Entry 6M17 (electron microscopy, 2.90 A resolution); this record covers chains B and E of the 6 polymer chains in the assembly.

Chain B:
Molecule: Angiotensin-converting enzyme 2
From: Homo sapiens
Notes: EC 3.4.17.23, 3.4.17.-
UniProtKB: Q9BYF1 (ACE2_HUMAN); the construct has insertions or renumbered stretches relative to UniProt, so the offset changes along the chain: -6 to 9 = UniProt 2-17; 18-805 = UniProt 18-805
Sequence (814 residues; row label = number of the first residue in the row; numbers below 1 keep their minus sign (Met-8 is residue -8)):
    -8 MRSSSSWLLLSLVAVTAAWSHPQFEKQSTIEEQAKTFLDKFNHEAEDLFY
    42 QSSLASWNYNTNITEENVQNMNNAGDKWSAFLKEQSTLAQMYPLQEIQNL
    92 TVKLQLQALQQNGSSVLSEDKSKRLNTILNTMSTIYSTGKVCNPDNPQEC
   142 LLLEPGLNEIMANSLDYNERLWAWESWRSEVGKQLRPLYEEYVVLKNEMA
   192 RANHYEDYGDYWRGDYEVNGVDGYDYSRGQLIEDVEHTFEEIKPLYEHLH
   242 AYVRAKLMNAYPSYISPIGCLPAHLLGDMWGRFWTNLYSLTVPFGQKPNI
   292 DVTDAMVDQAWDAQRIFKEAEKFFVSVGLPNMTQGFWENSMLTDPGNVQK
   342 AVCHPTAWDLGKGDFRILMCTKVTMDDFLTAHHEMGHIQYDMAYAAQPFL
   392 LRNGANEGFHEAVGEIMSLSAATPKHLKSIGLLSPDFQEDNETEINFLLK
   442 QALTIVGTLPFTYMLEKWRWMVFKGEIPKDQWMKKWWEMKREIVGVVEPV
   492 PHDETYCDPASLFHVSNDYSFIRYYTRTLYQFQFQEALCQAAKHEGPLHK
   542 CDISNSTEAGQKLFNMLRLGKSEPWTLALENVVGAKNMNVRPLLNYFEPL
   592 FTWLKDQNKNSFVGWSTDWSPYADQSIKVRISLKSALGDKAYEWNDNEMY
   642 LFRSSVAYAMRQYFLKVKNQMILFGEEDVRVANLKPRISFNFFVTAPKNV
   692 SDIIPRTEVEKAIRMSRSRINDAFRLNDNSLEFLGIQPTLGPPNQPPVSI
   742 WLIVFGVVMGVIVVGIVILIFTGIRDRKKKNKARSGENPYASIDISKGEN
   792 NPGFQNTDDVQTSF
Unresolved in the structure: -8 to 20, 769-805
Differences from the reference sequence: initiating methionine (-8); expression tag (-7); insertion (10-17)
Swiss-Prot annotation at these positions:
  - region: Asp30 to Tyr41 (Interaction with SARS-CoV spike glycoprotein), Met82 to Pro84 (Interaction with SARS-CoV spike glycoprotein), Lys353 to Arg357 (Interaction with SARS-CoV spike glycoprotein), Arg652 to Lys659 (Essential for cleavage by ADAM17), Arg697 to Arg716 (Essential for cleavage by TMPRSS11D and TMPRSS2)
  - motif: Glu778 to Ile786 (LIR), Tyr781 to Asp785 (SH2-binding), Tyr781 to Ile784 (Endocytic sorting signal), Asn792 to Phe795 (PTB), Thr803 to Phe805 (PDZ-binding)
  - active site: Glu375 (Proton acceptor), His505 (Proton donor)
  - binding site (chloride): Arg169, Trp477, Lys481
  - binding site (substrate): Arg273, His345, Pro346, Tyr515
  - binding site (Zn(2+)): His374, His378, Glu402
  - modified residue: Tyr781 (Phosphotyrosine), Ser783 (Phosphoserine)
  - glycosylation (N-linked (GlcNAc...) asparagine): Asn53, Asn90, Asn103, Asn322, Asn432, Asn546, Asn690
  - cross-link: Lys788 (Glycyl lysine isopeptide (Lys-Gly) (interchain with G-Cter in ubiquitin))
Disulfides: Cys133-Cys141, Cys344-Cys361, Cys530-Cys542
Covalent attachments: N-acetylglucosamine (NAG) linked to Asn53, Asn90, Asn103, Asn322, Asn432, Asn546, Asn690
Ion coordination: Zn2+: His374, Glu402

Chain E:
Molecule: Spike protein S1
From: Severe acute respiratory syndrome coronavirus 2
UniProtKB: P0DTC2 (SPIKE_SARS2); residue numbers follow UniProt; this construct covers 319-541
Sequence (223 residues; numbered 319 to 541; the number before each row is that of its first residue):
   319 RVQPTESIVRFPNITNLCPFGEVFNATRFASVYAWNRKRISNCVADYSVL
   369 YNSASFSTFKCYGVSPTKLNDLCFTNVYADSFVIRGDEVRQIAPGQTGKI
   419 ADYNYKLPDDFTGCVIAWNSNNLDSKVGGNYNYLYRLFRKSNLKPFERDI
   469 STEIYQAGSTPCNGVEGFNCYFPLQSYGFQPTNGVGYQPYRVVVLSFELL
   519 HAPATVCGPKKSTNLVKNKCVNF
Unresolved in the structure: 319-335, 519-541
Swiss-Prot annotation at these positions:
  - region: Arg403 to Asp405 (Integrin-binding motif), Asn448 to Phe456 (Immunodominant HLA epitope recognized by the CD8+)
  - glycosylation: Thr323 (O-linked (GalNAc) threonine), Ser325 (O-linked (HexNAc...) serine), Asn331 (N-linked (GlcNAc...) (complex) asparagine), Asn343 (N-linked (GlcNAc...) (complex) asparagine)
  - natural variant: Gly339 (G339D: In strain: Omicron/BA.1, Omicron/BA.2 and 4 more; G339H: In strain: Omicron/BA.2.75, Omicron/XBB.1.5 and 1 more), Arg346 (R346K: In strain: Mu/B.1.621; R346T: In strain: Omicron/BQ.1.1, Omicron/XBB.1.5 and 1 more), Leu368 (L368I: In strain: Omicron/XBB.1.5, Omicron/EG.5.1), Ser371 (S371F: In strain: Omicron/BA.2, Omicron/BA.2.12.1 and 6 more; S371L: In strain: Omicron/BA.1), Ser373 (S373P: In strain: Omicron/BA.1, Omicron/BA.2 and 7 more), Ser375 (S375F: In strain: Omicron/BA.1, Omicron/BA.2 and 7 more), Thr376 (T376A: In strain: Omicron/BA.2, Omicron/BA.2.12.1 and 5 more), Asp405 (D405N: In strain: Omicron/BA.2, Omicron/BA.2.12.1 and 6 more), Arg408 (R408S: In strain: Omicron/BA.2, Omicron/BA.2.12.1 and 6 more), Lys417 (K417N: In strain: Beta/B.1.351, Omicron/BA.1 and 8 more; K417T: In strain: Gamma/P.1), Asn440 (N440K: In strain: Omicron/BA.1, Omicron/BA.2 and 7 more), Lys444 (K444T: In strain: Omicron/BQ.1.1), 16 further natural variant entries in UniProt
  - mutagenesis: Asn331 (N331Q: Reduced viral infectivity), Asn343 (N343Q: Reduced viral infectivity), Leu452 (L452R: Increased resistance to neutralizing antibodies. Decreases HLA binding to NF9 epitope. Increased binding affinity to human ACE2), Tyr453 (Y453F: Decreased HLA binding to NF9 epitope. Increased binding affinity to human ACE2), Ala475 (A475V: Increased resistance to neutralizing antibodies), Val483 (V483A: Increased resistance to neutralizing antibodies), Glu484 (E484D: Increased replication in human TMEM106B overexpressing cells), Phe490 (F490L: Increased resistance to neutralizing antibodies and human covalescent sera neutralization), Gln493 (Q493N: Reduced host ACE2-binding affinity in vitro; Q493Y: Reduced host ACE2-binding affinity in vitro), Asn501 (N501T: Reduced host ACE2-binding affinity in vitro; N501Y: Increased binding affinity to human ACE2), His519 (H519P: Increased resistance to human covalescent sera neutralization)
Disulfides: Cys336-Cys361, Cys379-Cys432, Cys480-Cys488
Covalent attachments: N-acetylglucosamine (NAG) linked to Asn343

Chain B / chain E interface:
Contacting residue pairs (30; chain B residue first):
  Gln24(B) with Gly476(E); Asn487(E), hydrogen bond
  Thr27(B) with Phe456(E); Tyr489(E), hydrogen bond (backbone-side chain)
  Phe28(B) with Tyr489(E)
  Asp30(B) with Lys417(E), salt bridge
  Lys31(B) with Tyr489(E); Gln493(E), hydrogen bond
  His34(B) with Tyr453(E), hydrogen bond; Gln493(E); Ser494(E)
  Glu35(B) with Gln493(E)
  Glu37(B) with Tyr505(E)
  Asp38(B) with Tyr449(E), hydrogen bond; Gly496(E)
  Tyr41(B) with Gln498(E); Thr500(E), hydrogen bond (side chain-backbone); Asn501(E), hydrogen bond
  Gln42(B) with Tyr449(E), hydrogen bond; Gln498(E), hydrogen bond
  Met82(B) with Phe486(E), hydrophobic
  Tyr83(B) with Phe486(E); Asn487(E), hydrogen bond
  Lys353(B) with Gly496(E), hydrogen bond (side chain-backbone); Asn501(E), hydrogen bond; Gly502(E), hydrogen bond (backbone-backbone); Tyr505(E)
  Gly354(B) with Gly502(E), hydrogen bond (backbone-backbone)
  Asp355(B) with Thr500(E), hydrogen bond
  Arg357(B) with Thr500(E), hydrogen bond
Interface residues without a listed pair, chain B (18 interface residues in all): Asn330
Interface residues without a listed pair, chain E (18 interface residues in all): Gly446, Ala475
The authors on this interface:
  - residue pairs: Asp30(B)-Lys417(E), His34(B)-Tyr453(E), Met82(B)-Phe486(E) (hydrophobic contact)
  - interface residues, chain B: Tyr41(B), Gln42(B), Lys353(B), Arg357(B)
  - interface residues, chain E: Gln498(E), Thr500(E), Asn501(E)

Summary:
Chain B and chain E each contribute 18 residues to their interface, with 16 hydrogen bonds and 1 salt bridge.
Polar contacts include Asp30(B)-Lys417(E), Gln24(B)-Asn487(E) and Thr27(B)-Tyr489(E). The authors report
contacts between Asp30(B) and Lys417(E) and His34(B) and Tyr453(E); a hydrophobic contact between Met82(B) and
Phe486(E). The paper reports interface residues Tyr41(B), Gln42(B) and Gln498(E) among others.
Chain B is Angiotensin-converting enzyme 2 (Homo sapiens) and chain E is Spike protein S1 (Severe acute
respiratory syndrome coronavirus 2); the structure, The 2019-nCoV RBD/ACE2-B0AT1 complex, was determined by
electron microscopy together with 6M18 and 6M1D from the same study.
